PDB entry 5SB3 | X-ray diffraction, 2.20 A resolution | chains B and F of the 6 polymer chains in the assembly

# Chain B
Name: Tubulin beta-2B chain
Source organism: Bos taurus
UniProtKB: Q6B856 (TBB2B_BOVIN); the author numbering skips numbers that UniProt does not, so the offset changes along the chain: 1-42 = UniProt 1-42; 45-360 = UniProt 43-358; 369-455 = UniProt 359-445
Amino-acid sequence (445 residues; row label = number of the first residue in the row; note: 10 numbers in that range are skipped by the numbering (no residue carries them; nothing is unmodelled there)):
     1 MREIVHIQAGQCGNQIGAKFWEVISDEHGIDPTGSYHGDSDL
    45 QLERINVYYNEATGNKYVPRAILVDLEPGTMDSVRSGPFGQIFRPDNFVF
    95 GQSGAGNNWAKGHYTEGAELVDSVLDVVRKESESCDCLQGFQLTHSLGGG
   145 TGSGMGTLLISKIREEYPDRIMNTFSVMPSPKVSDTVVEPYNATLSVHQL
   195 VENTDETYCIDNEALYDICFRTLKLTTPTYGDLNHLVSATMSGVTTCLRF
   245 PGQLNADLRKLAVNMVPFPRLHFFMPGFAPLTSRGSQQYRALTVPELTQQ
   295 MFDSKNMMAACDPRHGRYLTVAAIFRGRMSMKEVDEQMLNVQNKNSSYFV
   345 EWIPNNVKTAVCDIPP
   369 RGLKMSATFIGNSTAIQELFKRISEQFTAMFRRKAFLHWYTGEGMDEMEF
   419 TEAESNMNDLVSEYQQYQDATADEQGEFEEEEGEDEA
Unresolved in the structure: 278-281, 438-455
Ion coordination: Mg2+: Q11 (together with GDP); Ca2+ near E113 (its only coordinating residue here)
Residues lining bound ligands:
  - 47F (N-[4-(2-anilino-1,3-thiazol-4-yl)phenyl]acetamide): G100, N101, N102, K105, W407
  - GDP (guanosine-5'-diphosphate): G10, Q11, C12, Q15, I16, D69, N101, S140, G142, G143, G144, T145, G146, S147, V171, P173, V177, D179, E183, N206, L209, Y224, L227, N228
UniProt features mapped onto this chain:
  - motif: M1 to I4 (MREI motif)
  - binding site (GTP): Q11, E71, S140, G144, T145, G146, N206, N228
  - binding site (Mg(2+)): E71
  - modified residue: S40 (Phosphoserine), T57 (Phosphothreonine), K60 (N6-acetyllysine), S174 (Phosphoserine), T287 (Phosphothreonine), T292 (Phosphothreonine), R320 (Omega-N-methylarginine), E448 (5-glutamyl polyglutamate)
  - cross-link (Glycyl lysine isopeptide (Lys-Gly)): K60 (interchain with G-Cter in ubiquitin), K326 (interchain with G-Cter in ubiquitin)
What the authors report for this chain:
  - binding site for 47F: N102, W407

# Chain F
Name: Tubulin-Tyrosine Ligase
Source organism: Gallus gallus
UniProtKB: E1BQ43 (E1BQ43_CHICK); residues 1-378 here = UniProt positions 1-378
Amino-acid sequence (384 residues; numbered 1 to 384; the number before each row is that of its first residue):
     1 MYTFVVRDENSSVYAEVSRLLLATGQWKRLRKDNPRFNLMLGERNRLPFG
    51 RLGHEPGLVQLVNYYRGADKLCRKASLVKLIKTSPELSESCTWFPESYVI
   101 YPTNLKTPVAPAQNGIRHLINNTRTDEREVFLAAYNRRREGREGNVWIAK
   151 SSAGAKGEGILISSEASELLDFIDEQGQVHVIQKYLEKPLLLEPGHRKFD
   201 IRSWVLVDHLYNIYLYREGVLRTSSEPYNSANFQDKTCHLTNHCIQKEYS
   251 KNYGRYEEGNEMFFEEFNQYLMDALNTTLENSILLQIKHIIRSCLMCIEP
   301 AISTKHLHYQSFQLFGFDFMVDEELKVWLIEVNGAPACAQKLYAELCQGI
   351 VDVAISSVFPLADTGQKTSQPTSIFIKLHHHHHH
Unresolved in the structure: 102-124, 156-158, 175-177, 232-234, 363-372, 382-384
Sequence notes: expression tag (379-384)
Ion coordination: Mg2+: E331 (together with AMP-PCP)
Residues lining bound ligands: AMP-PCP (ACP; phosphomethylphosphonic acid adenylate ester): K74, P95, I148, K150, Q183, K184, Y185, L186, K198, D200, R202, R222, H239, L240, T241, N242, D318, M320, I330, E331, N333

# Interface between chain B and chain F
Contacting residue pairs - 11 pairs, chain B then chain F:
  R311(B) with R31(F)
  L333(B) with P56(F)
  Q336(B) with R36(F), hydrogen bond
  N337(B) with T3(F); R36(F), hydrogen bond; L58(F)
  K338(B) with M1(F)
  S340(B) with L30(F); N34(F), hydrogen bond
  S341(B) with R31(F)
  N349(B) with R36(F)
Other interface residues (no listed pair), chain B (9 interface residues in all): E345
Other interface residues (no listed pair), chain F (9 interface residues in all): G57

# Summary
The chain B/chain F interface involves 9 residues from each chain, with 3 hydrogen bonds. Among the polar
pairs are Q336(B)-R36(F), N337(B)-R36(F) and S340(B)-N34(F). Bound to chain B: GDP and compound 47F. Ligands
of chain F: AMP-PCP. The paper reports a binding site for 47F at N102(B) and W407(B).
Here chain B is Tubulin beta-2B chain (Bos taurus) and chain F is Tubulin-Tyrosine Ligase (Gallus gallus).
Entry 5SB3 (Tubulin-todalam-4-complex) was determined by X-ray diffraction (same publication as 5SB4, 5SB5,
5SB6, 5SB7 and 7Z7D).
